PDB entry 4LRI | X-ray diffraction, 1.65 A resolution | chains A and P

Chain A:
Molecule: MSL-109 Light Chain
From: Homo sapiens
Sequence (219 residues; each row starts with the number of its first residue):
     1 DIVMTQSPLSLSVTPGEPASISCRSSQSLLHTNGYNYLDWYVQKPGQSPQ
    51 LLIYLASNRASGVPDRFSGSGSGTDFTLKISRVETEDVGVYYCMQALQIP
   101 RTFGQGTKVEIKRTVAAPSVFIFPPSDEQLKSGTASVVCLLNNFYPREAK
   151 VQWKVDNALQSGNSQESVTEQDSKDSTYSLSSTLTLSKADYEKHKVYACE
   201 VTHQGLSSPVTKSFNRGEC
Unresolved in the structure: 218-219
Cystine bridges: Cys23-Cys93, Cys139-Cys199

Chain P:
Molecule: MSL-109 Heavy Chain
From: Homo sapiens
Sequence (233 residues; each row starts with the number of its first residue):
     1 EEQVLESGGGLVKPGGSLRLSCAASGFTFSPYSVFWVRQAPGKGLEWVSS
    51 INSDSTYKYYADSVKGRFTISRDNAENSIFLQMNSLRAEDTAVYYCARDR
   101 SYYAFSSGSLSDYYYGLDVWGQGTLVTVSSASTKGPSVFPLAPSSKSTSG
   151 GTAALGCLVKDYFPEPVTVSWNSGALTSGVHTFPAVLQSSGLYSLSSVVT
   201 VPSSSLGTQTYICNVNHKPSNTKVDKKVEPKSC
Unresolved in the structure: 106-107, 145-150, 231-233
Cystine bridges: Cys22-Cys96, Cys157-Cys213

How chain A and chain P interact:
Pairs across the interface (69; chain A residue first):
  His31(A) with Leu110(P)
  Asn33(A) with Asp112(P), hydrogen bond
  Tyr37(A) with Leu110(P), hydrophobic; Ser111(P), hydrogen bond (side chain-backbone); Asp112(P); Tyr114(P), hydrophobic
  Asp39(A) with Tyr114(P), hydrogen bond
  Tyr41(A) with Leu117(P), hydrogen bond (side chain-backbone); Trp120(P)
  Gln43(A) with Gln39(P), hydrogen bond; Tyr95(P), hydrogen bond
  Gly46(A) with Gln122(P)
  Gln47(A) with Gln122(P)
  Ser48(A) with Trp120(P), hydrogen bond (side chain-backbone); Gly121(P), hydrogen bond (side chain-backbone); Gln122(P)
  Pro49(A) with Trp120(P); Gly121(P)
  Leu51(A) with Tyr115(P); Leu117(P)
  Tyr54(A) with Tyr114(P); Tyr115(P)
  Ala60(A) with Tyr115(P)
  Ser61(A) with Tyr115(P), hydrogen bond (backbone-side chain)
  Tyr92(A) with Gln39(P), hydrogen bond; Gly44(P); Leu45(P), hydrophobic
  Met94(A) with Tyr114(P)
  Ala96(A) with Ser109(P); Leu110(P); Tyr114(P)
  Leu97(A) with Ser109(P); Leu110(P)
  Ile99(A) with Trp47(P), hydrophobic; Ser109(P)
  Pro100(A) with Trp47(P), hydrophobic
  Arg101(A) with Phe35(P); Trp47(P); Tyr103(P), hydrogen bond; Ser109(P), hydrogen bond (side chain-backbone)
  Phe103(A) with Leu45(P)
  Phe121(A) with Ala154(P), hydrophobic
  Phe123(A) with Leu141(P), hydrophobic; Ala142(P); Ala154(P)
  Ser126(A) with Phe139(P); Pro140(P)
  Glu128(A) with Pro140(P); Lys226(P), salt bridge
  Gln129(A) with Phe139(P); Lys160(P)
  Ser136(A) with Leu158(P); Lys160(P)
  Leu140(A) with Phe183(P), hydrophobic; Val198(P), hydrophobic
  Asn142(A) with His181(P), hydrogen bond; Thr200(P)
  Asn143(A) with His181(P), hydrogen bond
  Gln165(A) with Val186(P); Leu187(P), hydrogen bond (side chain-backbone); Gln188(P)
  Ser167(A) with Phe183(P); Pro184(P), hydrogen bond (side chain-backbone)
  Val168(A) with Pro184(P)
  Thr169(A) with Phe183(P)
  Ser179(A) with His181(P), hydrogen bond; Phe183(P)
  Leu180(A) with Phe183(P)
  Ser181(A) with Phe183(P)
Interface residues without a listed pair, chain A (43 interface residues in all): Leu55, Gln105, Ser132, Thr134, Val138
Interface residues without a listed pair, chain P (44 interface residues in all): Val37, Lys43, Glu46, Ser50, Tyr59, Gly116, Asp118, Val138, Thr152, Leu155, Ser196

Summary:
43 residues of chain A and 44 residues of chain P are in contact; the contacts include 17 hydrogen bonds and 1
salt bridge. Polar pairs include Glu128(A)-Lys226(P), Asn33(A)-Asp112(P) and Tyr37(A)-Ser111(P).
Chain A is MSL-109 Light Chain and chain P is MSL-109 Heavy Chain, both from Homo sapiens; the structure, Anti
CMV Fab Fragment, was determined by X-ray diffraction.
